Entry 4J06 (X-ray diffraction, 2.00 A resolution); this record covers chain A.

# Chain A
Protein: Genome polyprotein
Organism: Hepatitis C virus
Notes: EC 3.4.22.-, 3.4.21.98, 3.6.1.15, 3.6.4.13, 2.7.7.48; fragment: RNA-directed RNA polymerase
UniProtKB: O92972 (POLG_HCVJ4); residues 1-570 here correspond to UniProt positions 2420-2989 (UniProt number = residue number + 2419)
Sequence (576 residues; numbered 1 to 576; the number before each row is that of its first residue):
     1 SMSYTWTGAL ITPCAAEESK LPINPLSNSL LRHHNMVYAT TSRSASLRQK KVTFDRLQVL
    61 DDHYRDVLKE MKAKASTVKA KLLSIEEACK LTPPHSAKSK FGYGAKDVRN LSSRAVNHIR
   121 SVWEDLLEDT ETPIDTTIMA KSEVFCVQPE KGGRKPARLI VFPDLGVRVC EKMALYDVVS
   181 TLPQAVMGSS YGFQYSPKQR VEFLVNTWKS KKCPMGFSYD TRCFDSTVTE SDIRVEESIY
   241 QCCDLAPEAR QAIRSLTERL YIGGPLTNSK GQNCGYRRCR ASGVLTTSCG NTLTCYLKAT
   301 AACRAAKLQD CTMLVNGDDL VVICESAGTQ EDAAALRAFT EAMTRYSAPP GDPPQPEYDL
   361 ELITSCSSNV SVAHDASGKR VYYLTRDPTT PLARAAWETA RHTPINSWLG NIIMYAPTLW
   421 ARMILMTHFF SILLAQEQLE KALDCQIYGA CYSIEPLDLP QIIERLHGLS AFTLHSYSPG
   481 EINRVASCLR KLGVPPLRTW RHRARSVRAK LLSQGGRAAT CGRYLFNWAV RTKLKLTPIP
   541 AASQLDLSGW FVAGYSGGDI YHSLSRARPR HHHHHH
Disordered / not traced: 150-153, 564-576
Construct notes: expression tag (571-576)
Residues lining bound ligands: 1JG (2-{[(5-bromothiophen-2-yl)sulfonyl]amino}-4-chlorobenzoic acid): L419, R422, M423, L474, H475, S476, Y477, I482, L497, R501, W528
UniProt features mapped onto this chain:
  - binding site (Mg(2+)): D220, D318, D319
  - modified residue (Phosphoserine): S29, S42
What the authors report for this chain:
  - binding site for 1JG: S476, Y477

# Summary
Bound to chain A: compound 1JG. Curated annotation (UniProt) lists 3 Mg2+-binding residues. From the paper: a
binding site for 1JG at S476 and Y477.
Chain A is Genome polyprotein (Hepatitis C virus); the structure, Crystal structure of hcv ns5b polymerase in
complex with 2-{[(5-BROMOTHIOPHEN-2-YL)SULFONYL]AMINO}-4-CHLOROBENZOIC ACID, was determined by X-ray
diffraction (same publication as 4IZ0, 4J02, 4J04, 4J08 and 4J0A).
